PDB entry 4NM1 | X-ray diffraction, 2.42 A resolution | chains T and A of the 4 polymer chains in the assembly

Chain T:
Molecule: 16-nt DNA strand
Sequence (16 nucleotides; row label = number of the first residue in the row):
     1 CCGACGXCGC ATCAGC
Modified residues: BGM (8-bromo-2'-deoxyguanosine-5'-monophosphate) at position 7

Chain A:
Protein: DNA polymerase beta
Source organism: Homo sapiens
Notes: EC 2.7.7.7, 4.2.99.-
Reference sequence: P06746 (DPOLB_HUMAN); numbering as in UniProt (aligned over 7-335)
Chain sequence (329 residues; numbered 7 to 335; the number before each row is that of its first residue):
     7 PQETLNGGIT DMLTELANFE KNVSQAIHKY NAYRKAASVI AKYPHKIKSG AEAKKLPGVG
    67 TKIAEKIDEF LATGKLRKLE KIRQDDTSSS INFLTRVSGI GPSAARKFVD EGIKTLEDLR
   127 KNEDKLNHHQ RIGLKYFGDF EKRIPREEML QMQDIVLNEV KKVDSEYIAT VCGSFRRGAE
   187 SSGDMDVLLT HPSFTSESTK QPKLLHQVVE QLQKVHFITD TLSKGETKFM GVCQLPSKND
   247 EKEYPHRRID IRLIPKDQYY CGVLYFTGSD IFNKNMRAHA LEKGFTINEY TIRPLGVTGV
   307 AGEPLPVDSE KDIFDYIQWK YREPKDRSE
Not modelled in the structure: 7-9
Metal / ion sites: Na+ site 1: Lys60, Leu62, Val65 (shared with 1 residue of chain D); Na+ site 2: Thr101, Val103, Ile106 (shared with 1 residue of chain P); Mg2+ site 1: Asp190, Asp192 (together with phosphate ion) (shared with 1 residue of chain P); Mg2+ site 2: Asp190, Asp192, Asp256
UniProt features mapped onto this chain:
  - region: Arg183 to Asp192 (DNA-binding)
  - active site: Lys72 (Nucleophile)
  - binding site (K(+)): Lys60, Leu62, Val65, Thr101, Val103, Ile106
  - binding site (Na(+)): Lys60, Leu62, Val65, Thr101, Val103, Ile106
  - binding site (dATP): Arg149, Ser180, Arg183, Gly189, Asp190
  - binding site (dCTP): Arg149, Ser180, Arg183, Gly189, Asp190
  - binding site (dGTP): Arg149, Ser180, Arg183, Gly189, Asp190, Asp192
  - binding site (dTTP): Arg149, Ser180, Arg183, Gly189, Asp190
  - binding site (Mg(2+)): Asp190, Asp192, Asp256
  - modified residue: Lys72 (N6-acetyllysine), Arg83 (Omega-N-methylarginine), Arg152 (Omega-N-methylarginine)
  - cross-link (Glycyl lysine isopeptide (Lys-Gly)): Lys41 (interchain with G-Cter in ubiquitin), Lys61 (interchain with G-Cter in ubiquitin), Lys81 (interchain with G-Cter in ubiquitin)
  - natural variant: Leu22 (L22P: Found in a gastric cancer sample; uncertain significance), Tyr39 (Y39C: Found in a gastric cancer sample; uncertain significance), Gly118 (G118V: Decreased DNA-directed DNA polymerase activity), Arg137 (R137Q: Decreased function in base-excision repair), Arg149 (R149I: Decreased DNA-directed DNA polymerase activity), Asp160 (D160N: Found in a gastric cancer sample; uncertain significance), Cys239 (C239R: Found in a gastric cancer sample; uncertain significance), Lys289 (K289M: Found in a colon cancer sample; uncertain significance), Asn294 (N294D: Found in a gastric cancer sample; uncertain significance), Glu295 (E295K: Found in a gastric cancer sample; uncertain significance)
  - mutagenesis: Phe25 (F25W: No effect on 5'-dRP lyase activity. Decreased ssDNA binding), His34 (H34G: Decreased 5'-dRP lyase activity. Decreased ssDNA binding), Lys35 (K35A: Decreased 5'-dRP lyase activity. Decreased ssDNA binding. Loss of 5'-dRP lyase activity; when associated with A-68 and A-72. Decreased ssDNA binding; when associated with A-68 and A-72 ...), Tyr39 (Y39F: No effect on 5'-dRP lyase activity; Y39Q: Abolishes DNA polymerase and 5'-dRP lyase activity), Lys41 (K41R: Abolishes ubiquitination; when associated with R-61 and R-81), Lys60 (K60A: Decreased 5'-dRP lyase activity. Decreased ssDNA binding), Lys61 (K61R: Abolishes ubiquitination; when associated with R-41 and R-81), Lys68 (K68A: No effect on 5'-dRP lyase activity. Decreased ssDNA binding. Loss of 5'-dRP lyase activity; when associated with A-35 and A-72. Decreased ssDNA binding; when associated with A-35 and A-72 ...), Glu71 (E71Q: No effect on 5'-dRP lyase activity. No effect on structure shown by circular dichroism. No effect on ssDNA binding), Lys72 (K72A: Severely reduced 5'-dRP lyase activity. Does not affect ssDNA binding. Loss of 5'-dRP lyase activity; when associated with A-35 and A-68. Decreased ssDNA binding ...), Glu75 (E75A: Slightly decreased 5'-dRP lyase activity. Decreased ssDNA binding. No effect on structure shown by circular dichroism), Lys81 (K81R: Abolishes ubiquitination; when associated with R-41 and R-61), 5 further mutagenesis entries in UniProt
What the authors report for this chain:
  - Mg2+ coordination: Asp190, Asp192

How chain T and chain A interact:
Contacting residue pairs (27):
  DC5(T) - His34(A)  stacking on the base
  DG6(T) - Asn279(A)  base contact
  DG6(T) - Lys280(A)  salt bridge to the phosphate
  DG6(T) - Arg283(A)  hydrogen bond to the base
  DG6(T) - Ala284(A)  sugar contact
  DG6(T) - Leu287(A)  sugar contact
  BGM_7(T) - Tyr271(A)  base contact
  BGM_7(T) - Arg283(A)  hydrogen bond to the sugar
  BGM_7(T) - Leu287(A)  phosphate contact
  BGM_7(T) - Thr292(A)  hydrogen bond to the phosphate
  BGM_7(T) - Ile293(A)  sugar contact
  BGM_7(T) - Asn294(A)  phosphate contact
  DC8(T) - Asn294(A)  hydrogen bond to the phosphate
  DC8(T) - Glu295(A)  sugar contact
  DG9(T) - Thr233(A)  hydrogen bond to the phosphate
  DG9(T) - Lys234(A)  hydrogen bond to the base
  DG9(T) - Arg258(A)  sugar contact
  DG9(T) - Tyr296(A)  hydrogen bond to the phosphate
  DC10(T) - Ser229(A)  phosphate contact
  DC10(T) - Lys230(A)  phosphate contact
  DC10(T) - Gly231(A)  phosphate contact
  DC10(T) - Glu232(A)  hydrogen bond to the phosphate
  DC10(T) - Thr233(A)  hydrogen bond to the phosphate
  DC10(T) - Lys234(A)  hydrogen bond to the phosphate
  DA11(T) - Ser229(A)  phosphate contact
  DA11(T) - Lys230(A)  hydrogen bond to the phosphate
  DT12(T) - Asn133(A)  phosphate contact

Summary:
The interface between chain T and chain A involves 8 residues on one side and 20 on the other, with 11
hydrogen bonds, 1 salt bridge and 1 aromatic stacking contact. Among the polar pairs are DG6(T)-Arg283(A),
DG9(T)-Lys234(A) and BGM_7(T)-Arg283(A). The paper reports Mg2+ coordination by Asp190(A) and Asp192(A).
Chain T is a 16-nt DNA strand and chain A is DNA polymerase beta (Homo sapiens); the structure, Structure of
human DNA polymerase beta complexed with a nicked DNA containing a 8BrG-C at N-1 ..., was determined by X-ray
diffraction (same publication as 4M2Y, 4M47, 4NLK, 4NLN, 4NLZ and 4NM2).
